9G0O - chains a and b of the 12 polymer chains in the assembly; structure by electron microscopy, 3.30 A resolution.

Chain a (and b):
Protein: Tubulin alpha chain
From: Xenopus borealis
Notes: chain b of this document is another copy of the same molecule, construct and numbering; everything in this record applies to it too
UniProt: Q5EB23 (Q5EB23_XENTR); residues 1-449 here = UniProt positions 1-449
Chain sequence (449 residues; numbered 1 to 449; the number before each row is that of its first residue):
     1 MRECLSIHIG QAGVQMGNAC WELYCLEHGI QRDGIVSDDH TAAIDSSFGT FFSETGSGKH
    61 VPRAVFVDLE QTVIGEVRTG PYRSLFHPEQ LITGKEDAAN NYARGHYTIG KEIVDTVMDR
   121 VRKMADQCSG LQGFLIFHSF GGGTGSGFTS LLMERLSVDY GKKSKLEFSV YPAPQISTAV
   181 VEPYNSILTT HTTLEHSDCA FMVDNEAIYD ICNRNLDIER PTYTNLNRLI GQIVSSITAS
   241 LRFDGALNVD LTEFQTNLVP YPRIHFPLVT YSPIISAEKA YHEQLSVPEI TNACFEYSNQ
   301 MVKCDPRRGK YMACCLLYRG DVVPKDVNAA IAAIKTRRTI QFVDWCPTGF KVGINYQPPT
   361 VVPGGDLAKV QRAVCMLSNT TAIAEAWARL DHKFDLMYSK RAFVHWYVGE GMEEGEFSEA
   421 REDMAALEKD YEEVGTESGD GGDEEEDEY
Not modelled in the structure: 39-44, 439-449
Construct notes: conflict Leu5 (Ile in Q5EB23), Arg32 (Gln in Q5EB23), Val36 (Ile in Q5EB23), Ser37 (Pro in Q5EB23), Asp39 (Glu in Q5EB23), His40 (Lys in Q5EB23), Ile44 (Thr in Q5EB23), Val77 (Ile in Q5EB23), Pro81 (His in Q5EB23), Thr116 (Ser in Q5EB23), Met118 (Leu in Q5EB23), Thr339 (Ser in Q5EB23)
Bound ions: Mg2+: Glu70, Asp97 (together with GTP)
Ligand contacts: GTP (guanosine-5'-triphosphate): Gly10, Gln11, Ala12, Gln15, Met16, Glu70, Asp97, Ala98, Ala99, Asn100, Ser139, Gly141, Gly142, Gly143, Thr144, Gly145, Val170, Thr178, Glu182, Asn205, Tyr223, Leu226, Asn227, Ile230

Chain a / chain b interface:
Contacting residue pairs (12; chain a residue first):
  Glu54(a) with Gln284(b), hydrogen bond (backbone-side chain)
  Thr55(a) with Tyr281(b), hydrogen bond (side chain-backbone); Gln284(b)
  Lys59(a) with Tyr281(b); His282(b)
  Val61(a) with His282(b)
  Ser84(a) with His282(b), hydrogen bond (backbone-side chain)
  Phe86(a) with His282(b)
  His87(a) with His282(b), hydrogen bond (side chain-backbone)
  Pro88(a) with His282(b)
  Glu89(a) with Lys279(b), salt bridge
  Lys123(a) with Glu296(b)
Interface residues without a listed pair, chain a (12 interface residues in all): Ser53, Leu85
Interface residues without a listed pair, chain b (6 interface residues in all): Glu283

Summary:
The interface between chain a and chain b involves 12 residues on one side and 6 on the other; the contacts
include 4 hydrogen bonds and 1 salt bridge. Polar pairs include Glu89(a)-Lys279(b), Glu54(a)-Gln284(b) and
Thr55(a)-Tyr281(b). Ligands of chain a: GTP.
Chain a and chain b are both Tubulin alpha chain (Xenopus borealis); the structure, Xenopus borealis
undecorated microtubule - 14 protofilament, 3-start helix, was determined by electron microscopy (same
publication as 9FVJ, 9G0P, 9G0Q, 9G0R, 9G0S and 9G0T).
